5WK7 - chain A; structure by X-ray diffraction, 1.98 A resolution.

[Chain A]
Protein: Camphor 5-monooxygenase
Source organism: Pseudomonas putida
Notes: EC 1.14.15.1
UniProt: P00183 (CPXA_PSEPU); residues 0-414 here correspond to UniProt positions 1-415 (UniProt number = residue number + 1)
Amino-acid sequence (415 residues; each row starts with the number of its first residue; numbering starts at 0):
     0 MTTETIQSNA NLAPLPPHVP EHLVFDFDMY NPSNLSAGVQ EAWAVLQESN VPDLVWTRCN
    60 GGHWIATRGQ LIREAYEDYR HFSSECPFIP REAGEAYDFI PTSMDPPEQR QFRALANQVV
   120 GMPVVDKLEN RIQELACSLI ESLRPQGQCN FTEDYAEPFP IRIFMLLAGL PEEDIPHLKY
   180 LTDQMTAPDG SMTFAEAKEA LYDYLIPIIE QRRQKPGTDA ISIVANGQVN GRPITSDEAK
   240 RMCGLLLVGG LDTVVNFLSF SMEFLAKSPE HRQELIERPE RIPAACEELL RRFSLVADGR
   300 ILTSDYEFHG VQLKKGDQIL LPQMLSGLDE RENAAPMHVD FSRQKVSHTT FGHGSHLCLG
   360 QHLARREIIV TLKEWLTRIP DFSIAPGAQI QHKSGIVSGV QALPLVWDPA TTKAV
Not modelled in the structure: 0-9
Construct notes: engineered mutation A186 (Arg187 in P00183), A334 (Cys335 in P00183)
Metal / ion sites: K+: E84, G93, E94, Y96; heme Fe near C357 (its only coordinating residue here)
Ligand contacts:
  - 5-exo-hydroxycamphor (CAH): F87, Y96, T101, T185, L244, V247, G248, T252, V295, D297, I395, V396
  - heme (HEM): Y75, P100, T101, Q108, R112, V119, F163, L244, L245, G248, G249, T252, V253, F256, L289, L294, V295, D297, R299, Q322, T349, F350, G351, S354, H355, L356, C357, L358, G359, L362, A363
Swiss-Prot annotation at these positions:
  - binding site (heme): C357
Reported in the primary citation:
  - mutagenesis - R186A: decreased catalytic activity
  - mutagenesis - R186A: unchanged binding to Pdx
  - conformationally variable residues (side-chain flip): T252
  - catalytic residues: D251 (citing earlier work)
  - catalytic residues: T252 (proposed by the authors, not directly observed)

[Summary]
Chain A binds heme and 5-exo-hydroxycamphor. E84, G93, E94 and Y96 form the K+ site. UniProt lists
heme-binding residue C357. From the paper: catalytic residues D251 and T252; R186A reduces catalytic activity.
Chain A is Camphor 5-monooxygenase (Pseudomonas putida); the structure, P450cam mutant R186A, was determined
by X-ray diffraction, deposited together with 5WK9.
